Entry 1LG9 (X-ray diffraction, 2.00 A resolution); this record covers chain A.

Chain A:
Protein: P450 monooxygenase
Organism: Amycolatopsis orientalis
Reference sequence: Q8RN04 (C5B3_AMYOR); numbering as in UniProt (aligned over 1-398)
Sequence (398 residues; row label = number of the first residue in the row):
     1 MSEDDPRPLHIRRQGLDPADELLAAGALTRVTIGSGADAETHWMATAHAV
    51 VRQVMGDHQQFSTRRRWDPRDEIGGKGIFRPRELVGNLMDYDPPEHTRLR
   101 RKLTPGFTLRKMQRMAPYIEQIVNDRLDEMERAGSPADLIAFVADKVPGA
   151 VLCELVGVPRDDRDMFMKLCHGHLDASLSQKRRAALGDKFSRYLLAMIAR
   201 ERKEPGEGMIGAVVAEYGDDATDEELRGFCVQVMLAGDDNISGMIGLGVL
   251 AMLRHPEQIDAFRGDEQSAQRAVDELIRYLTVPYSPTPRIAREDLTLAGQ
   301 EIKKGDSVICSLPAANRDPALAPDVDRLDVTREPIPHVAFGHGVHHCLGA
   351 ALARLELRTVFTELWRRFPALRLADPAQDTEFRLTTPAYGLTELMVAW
Unresolved in the structure: 1-4, 66-82
Metal / ion sites: heme Fe near C347 (its only coordinating residue here)
Residues lining bound ligands: heme (HEM): M55, L88, M89, H96, R100, F107, L152, L155, V233, A236, G237, N240, I241, M244, V282, P283, P286, T287, R289, L312, A339, F340, G341, V344, H345, H346, C347, L348, G349, L352, A353, L357
Swiss-Prot annotation at these positions:
  - binding site (heme): C347

Summary:
Chain A binds heme. UniProt lists heme-binding residue C347.
Chain A is P450 monooxygenase (Amycolatopsis orientalis); the structure, Crystal structure of OxyB, a
Cytochrome P450 Implicated in an Oxidative Phenol Coupling Reaction During Vancomycin ..., was determined by
X-ray diffraction, deposited together with 1LFK and 1LGF.
